PDB entry 8IS5 | X-ray diffraction, 2.10 A resolution | chains A and B

# Chain A (and B)
Name: Hydroxydechloroatrazine ethylaminohydrolase
From: Obesumbacterium proteus
Notes: chain B of this document is another copy of the same molecule, construct and numbering; everything in this record applies to it too
UniProtKB: A0A4Q9D6T1 (A0A4Q9D6T1_9GAMM); residues 1-455 here = UniProt positions 1-455
Sequence (455 residues; each row starts with the number of its first residue):
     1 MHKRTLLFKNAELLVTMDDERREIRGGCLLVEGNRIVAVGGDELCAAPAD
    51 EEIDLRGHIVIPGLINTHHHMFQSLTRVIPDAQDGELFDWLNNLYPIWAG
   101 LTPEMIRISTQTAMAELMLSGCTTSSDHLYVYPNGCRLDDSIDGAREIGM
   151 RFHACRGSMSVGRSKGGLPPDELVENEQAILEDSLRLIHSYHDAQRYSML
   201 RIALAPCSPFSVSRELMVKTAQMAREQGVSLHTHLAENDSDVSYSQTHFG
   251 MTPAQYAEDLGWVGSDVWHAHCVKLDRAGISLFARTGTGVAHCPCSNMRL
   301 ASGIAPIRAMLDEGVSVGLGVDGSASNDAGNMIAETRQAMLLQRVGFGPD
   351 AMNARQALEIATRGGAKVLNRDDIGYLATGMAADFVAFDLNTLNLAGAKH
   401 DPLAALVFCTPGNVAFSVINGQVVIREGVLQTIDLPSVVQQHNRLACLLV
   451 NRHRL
Not modelled in the structure: 1-2, 455 (chain B: 1-2, 452-455)
Bound ions: Zn2+: His68, His70, His234, Asp322

# Interface between chain A and chain B
Residue-residue contacts (126):
  Ser74(A) - Ala396(B)
  Ser74(A) - Gly397(B)
  Leu75(A) - Gly397(B)
  Leu75(A) - His400(B)  hydrogen bond (backbone-side chain)
  Thr76(A) - His400(B)
  Arg77(A) - Leu393(B)
  Arg77(A) - Asn394(B)
  Arg77(A) - Ala396(B)  hydrogen bond (side chain-backbone)
  Arg77(A) - Gly397(B)  hydrogen bond (backbone-backbone)
  Arg77(A) - Ala398(B)
  Arg77(A) - His400(B)
  Arg77(A) - Cys409(B)
  Val78(A) - Ala398(B)
  Val78(A) - His400(B)
  Val78(A) - Asp401(B)
  Val78(A) - Ala404(B)
  Val78(A) - Phe408(B)  hydrophobic
  Ile79(A) - His400(B)
  Pro80(A) - His400(B)
  Gln83(A) - Arg344(B)  hydrogen bond (backbone-side chain)
  Gln83(A) - Asp401(B)  hydrogen bond
  Gln83(A) - Ala404(B)
  Gln83(A) - Phe408(B)
  Asp84(A) - Arg344(B)  salt bridge
  Asp84(A) - Asn353(B)  hydrogen bond
  Gly85(A) - Pro349(B)
  Gly85(A) - Asp350(B)
  Thr112(A) - Leu393(B)
  Thr112(A) - Ala396(B)
  Ala115(A) - Leu393(B)
  Glu116(A) - Leu393(B)
  Glu116(A) - Thr410(B)
  Leu119(A) - Leu393(B)  hydrophobic
  Cys295(A) - Arg337(B)
  Met298(A) - Met298(B)  hydrophobic
  Met298(A) - Gln338(B)
  Met298(A) - Leu341(B)
  Met298(A) - Leu342(B)
  Met298(A) - Arg344(B)
  Met298(A) - Val345(B)  hydrophobic
  Arg299(A) - Leu341(B)
  Arg299(A) - Arg344(B)  hydrogen bond (backbone-side chain)
  Arg299(A) - Phe408(B)
  Ala301(A) - Arg344(B)
  Ala301(A) - Gly348(B)
  Ala301(A) - Pro349(B)
  Gly303(A) - Val345(B)
  Ile304(A) - Val345(B)  hydrophobic
  Asn327(A) - Arg337(B)  hydrogen bond
  Asn327(A) - Phe408(B)
  Asp328(A) - Phe408(B)  hydrogen bond (backbone-backbone)
  Ala329(A) - Phe408(B)  hydrogen bond (backbone-backbone)
  Ala329(A) - Thr410(B)
  Asn331(A) - Thr410(B)  hydrogen bond
  Arg337(A) - Cys295(B)
  Arg337(A) - Asn327(B)  hydrogen bond
  Arg337(A) - Asp328(B)
  Gln338(A) - Met298(B)
  Gln338(A) - Gln338(B)  hydrogen bond
  Leu341(A) - Met298(B)
  Leu341(A) - Arg299(B)
  Leu342(A) - Met298(B)
  Arg344(A) - Gln83(B)  hydrogen bond (side chain-backbone)
  Arg344(A) - Asp84(B)  salt bridge
  Arg344(A) - Met298(B)
  Arg344(A) - Arg299(B)  hydrogen bond (side chain-backbone)
  Arg344(A) - Ala301(B)
  Val345(A) - Asn297(B)
  Val345(A) - Met298(B)
  Val345(A) - Gly303(B)
  Val345(A) - Ile304(B)  hydrophobic
  Gly348(A) - Ala301(B)
  Pro349(A) - Gly85(B)
  Pro349(A) - Glu86(B)
  Pro349(A) - Ala301(B)
  Asn353(A) - Asp84(B)
  Asn391(A) - Val439(B)
  Asn391(A) - Asn443(B)
  Thr392(A) - Val439(B)
  Leu393(A) - Arg77(B)
  Leu393(A) - Thr112(B)
  Leu393(A) - Ala115(B)
  Leu393(A) - Glu116(B)
  Leu393(A) - Leu119(B)  hydrophobic
  Leu393(A) - Val439(B)  hydrophobic
  Asn394(A) - Arg77(B)
  Ala396(A) - Ser74(B)
  Ala396(A) - Arg77(B)  hydrogen bond (backbone-side chain)
  Ala396(A) - Thr112(B)
  Ala396(A) - His442(B)
  Ala396(A) - Asn443(B)
  Gly397(A) - Ser74(B)
  Gly397(A) - Leu75(B)
  Gly397(A) - Arg77(B)  hydrogen bond (backbone-backbone)
  Gly397(A) - His442(B)
  Gly397(A) - Asn443(B)  hydrogen bond (backbone-side chain)
  Ala398(A) - Arg77(B)
  Ala398(A) - Val78(B)
  His400(A) - Leu75(B)  hydrogen bond (side chain-backbone)
  His400(A) - Thr76(B)
  His400(A) - Arg77(B)
  His400(A) - Ile79(B)
  His400(A) - Ala446(B)
  His400(A) - Val450(B)
  Asp401(A) - Val78(B)
  Asp401(A) - Gln83(B)  hydrogen bond
  Ala404(A) - Val78(B)  hydrophobic
  Ala404(A) - Gln83(B)
  Phe408(A) - Val78(B)  hydrophobic
  Phe408(A) - Gln83(B)
  Phe408(A) - Arg299(B)
  Phe408(A) - Asn327(B)
  Phe408(A) - Asp328(B)  hydrogen bond (backbone-backbone)
  Phe408(A) - Ala329(B)
  Cys409(A) - Arg77(B)
  Thr410(A) - Ala329(B)
  Thr410(A) - Asn331(B)
  Val439(A) - Asn391(B)
  Val439(A) - Leu393(B)  hydrophobic
  His442(A) - Ala396(B)
  His442(A) - Gly397(B)
  Asn443(A) - Ala396(B)
  Asn443(A) - Gly397(B)  hydrogen bond (side chain-backbone)
  Asn443(A) - Lys399(B)
  Ala446(A) - His400(B)
  Val450(A) - His400(B)
Other interface residues (no listed pair), chain A (56 interface residues in all): Asn297, Arg355, Lys399, Ala405, Leu435
Other interface residues (no listed pair), chain B (59 interface residues in all): Pro80, Arg355, Thr392, Leu395, Ala405, Leu435

# Overview
Chain A and chain B form an interface of 56 and 59 residues respectively; the contacts include 22 hydrogen
bonds and 2 salt bridges. Polar pairs include Asp84(A)-Arg344(B), Leu75(A)-His400(B) and Arg77(A)-Ala396(B).
His68(A), His70(A), His234(A) and Asp322(A) form the Zn2+ site.
Both chains are Hydroxydechloroatrazine ethylaminohydrolase (Obesumbacterium proteus). Entry 8IS5 (Structure
of an Isocytosine specific deaminase Vcz with close state) was determined by X-ray diffraction together with
8IS4 from the same study.
